1RYM - chain A; structure by X-ray diffraction, 1.80 A resolution.

# Chain A
Name: protein CRS2
Organism: Zea mays
Notes: fragment: crs2(e)
UniProtKB: Q9M5P4 (Q9M5P4_MAIZE); residues -1 to 191 here correspond to UniProt positions 57-249 (UniProt number = residue number + 58)
Sequence (212 residues; each row starts with the number of its first residue; numbers below 1 keep their minus sign (Met-13 is residue -13)):
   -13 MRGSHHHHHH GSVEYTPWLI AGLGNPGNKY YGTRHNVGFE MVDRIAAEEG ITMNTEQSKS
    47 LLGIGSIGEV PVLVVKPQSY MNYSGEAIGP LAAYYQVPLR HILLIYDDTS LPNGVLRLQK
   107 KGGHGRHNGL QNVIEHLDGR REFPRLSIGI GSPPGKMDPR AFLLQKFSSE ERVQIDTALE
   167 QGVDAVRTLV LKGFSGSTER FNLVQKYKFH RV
Disordered / not traced: -13 to 0, 109-114, 192-198
Differences from the reference sequence: expression tag (-13 to -2); engineered mutation Glu42 (Ile100 in Q9M5P4); cloning artifact (192-198)
Curated features (UniProtKB/Swiss-Prot):
  - active site: His21 (Proton acceptor)
  - binding site (tRNA): Tyr16, Tyr66, Asn68, Asn114
  - site: Asp93 (Stabilizes the basic form of H active site to accept a proton)

# In short
Curated annotation (UniProt) lists active-site residue His21 and 4 tRNA-binding residues.
Chain A is protein CRS2 (Zea mays); the structure, Structure of the Group II Intron Splicing Factor CRS2, was
determined by X-ray diffraction, deposited together with 1RYN and 1RYB.
